6KMP - chains A and B; structure by X-ray diffraction, 1.31 A resolution.

# Chain A (and B)
Name: Protease
Organism: Human immunodeficiency virus 1
Notes: chain B of this document is another copy of the same molecule, construct and numbering; everything in this record applies to it too
UniProt: Q903T0 (Q903T0_9HIV1); residues 1-99 here = UniProt positions 1-99
Amino-acid sequence (99 residues; row label = number of the first residue in the row):
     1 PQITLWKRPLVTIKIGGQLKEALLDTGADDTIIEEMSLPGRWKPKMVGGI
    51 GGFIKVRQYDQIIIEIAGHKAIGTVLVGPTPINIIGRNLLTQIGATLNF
Differences from the reference sequence: engineered mutation K7 (Gln in Q903T0), I32 (Val in Q903T0), I33 (Leu in Q903T0), V47 (Ile in Q903T0), I63 (Ala in Q903T0), A67 (Cys in Q903T0), I82 (Val in Q903T0), A95 (Cys in Q903T0)
Residues lining bound ligands: KVS (N~2~-[(2R,5S)-5-({(2S,3S)-2-[(N-acetyl-L-threonyl)amino]-3-methylpent-4-enoyl}amino)-2-butyl-4,4-dihydroxynonanoyl]-L-glutaminyl-L-argininamide): R8, L23, D25, G27, A28, D29, D30, I32, K45, V47, G48, G49, I50, F53, L76, P81, I82, I84
From the paper describing this entry:
  - conformationally variable residues (loop rearrangement, side-chain flip): T80 to I82

# Interface between chain A and chain B
Contacting residue pairs - 102 pairs, chain A then chain B:
  P1(A) with L97(B); N98(B); F99(B), hydrogen bond (backbone-backbone)
  Q2(A) with T96(B), hydrogen bond; L97(B); N98(B)
  I3(A) with T96(B); L97(B), hydrogen bond (backbone-backbone); F99(B), hydrophobic
  L5(A) with T26(B); R87(B), hydrogen bond (backbone-side chain); L90(B), hydrophobic; T91(B); A95(B)
  W6(A) with R87(B), hydrogen bond (backbone-side chain); T91(B)
  K7(A) with R87(B)
  R8(A) with D29(B), salt bridge; R87(B)
  P9(A) with T26(B); R87(B)
  L23(A) with G27(B)
  L24(A) with T26(B), hydrogen bond (backbone-side chain); L97(B), hydrophobic; F99(B), hydrophobic
  D25(A) with D25(B); T26(B); G27(B), hydrogen bond (side chain-backbone)
  T26(A) with L5(B); P9(B); L24(B), hydrogen bond (side chain-backbone); D25(B); T26(B), hydrogen bond (backbone-side chain); L97(B)
  G27(A) with L23(B); D25(B), hydrogen bond (backbone-side chain)
  D29(A) with R8(B), salt bridge
  G48(A) with I50(B)
  G49(A) with I50(B); P81(B)
  I50(A) with I32(B), hydrophobic; G49(B); I50(B), hydrogen bond (backbone-backbone); G51(B), hydrogen bond (backbone-backbone); G52(B); I54(B), hydrophobic; T80(B); P81(B); I84(B), hydrophobic
  G51(A) with G51(B); G52(B); I54(B)
  G52(A) with I50(B); G51(B)
  I54(A) with I50(B)
  A67(A) with F99(B), hydrophobic
  H69(A) with F99(B)
  T80(A) with I50(B)
  P81(A) with G49(B); I50(B)
  I84(A) with I50(B), hydrophobic
  R87(A) with L5(B), hydrogen bond (side chain-backbone); W6(B), hydrogen bond (side chain-backbone); K7(B), hydrogen bond (side chain-backbone); R8(B); P9(B)
  L90(A) with L5(B), hydrophobic
  T91(A) with L5(B); W6(B)
  Q92(A) with W6(B)
  I93(A) with F99(B)
  G94(A) with N98(B); F99(B)
  A95(A) with L5(B); N98(B); F99(B), hydrophobic
  T96(A) with Q2(B); I3(B); T4(B); T96(B); L97(B); N98(B), hydrogen bond (backbone-backbone)
  L97(A) with P1(B); Q2(B); I3(B), hydrogen bond (backbone-backbone); L24(B), hydrophobic; T26(B); T96(B); L97(B), hydrophobic
  N98(A) with P1(B); Q2(B); G94(B); A95(B); T96(B), hydrogen bond (backbone-backbone); N98(B)
  F99(A) with P1(B), hydrogen bond (backbone-backbone); I3(B), hydrophobic; L24(B), hydrophobic; H69(B); I93(B); G94(B); A95(B), hydrophobic
Other interface residues (no listed pair), chain A (39 interface residues in all): T4, I32, F53
Other interface residues (no listed pair), chain B (39 interface residues in all): V47, G48, F53, A67

# Overview
The chain A/chain B interface involves 39 residues from each chain, with 19 hydrogen bonds and 2 salt bridges.
Polar pairs include R8(A)-D29(B), Q2(A)-T96(B) and L5(A)-R87(B). Ligands of chain A: compound KVS. From the
paper: conformational variability at T80(A).
Chain A and chain B are both Protease (Human immunodeficiency virus 1); the structure, 100K X-ray structure of
HIV-1 protease triple mutant (V32I,I47V,V82I) with tetrahedral intermediate mimic KVS-1, was determined by
X-ray diffraction together with 6PU8 and 6PTP from the same study.
